PDB entry 6TM6 | X-ray diffraction, 1.63 A resolution | chain A

Chain A:
Protein: Mucin-2
Source organism: Homo sapiens
UniProtKB: A0A0G2JR65 (A0A0G2JR65_HUMAN); residue numbers follow UniProt; this construct covers 1301-1395
Amino-acid sequence (97 residues; numbered 1300 to 1396; the number before each row is that of its first residue):
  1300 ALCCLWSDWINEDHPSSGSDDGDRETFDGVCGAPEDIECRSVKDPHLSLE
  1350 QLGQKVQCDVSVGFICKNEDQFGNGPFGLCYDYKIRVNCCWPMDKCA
Cystine bridges: Cys1302-Cys1395, Cys1303-Cys1389, Cys1330-Cys1388, Cys1338-Cys1357, Cys1365-Cys1379
Differences from the reference sequence: expression tag (1300, 1396)
Bound ions: Ca2+ site 1: Asn1310, Asp1312, Asp1322, Glu1324, Asp1381, Tyr1382; Ca2+ site 2: Asp1312, His1313, Ser1316, Asp1319, Gly1321

Summary:
The Ca2+ site 1 is built by Asn1310, Asp1312, Asp1322, Glu1324, Asp1381 and Tyr1382. The Ca2+ site 2 is built
by Asp1312, His1313, Ser1316, Asp1319 and Gly1321.
Chain A is Mucin-2 (Homo sapiens); the structure, MUC2 CysD1 domain, was determined by X-ray diffraction,
deposited together with 6TM2 and 7A5O.
